Entry 6LER (X-ray diffraction, 3.00 A resolution); this record covers chains E and I of the 10 polymer chains in the assembly.

== Chain E ==
Protein: Histone H3.1
Organism: Homo sapiens
UniProt: P68431 (H31_HUMAN); residues 0-135 here correspond to UniProt positions 1-136 (UniProt number = residue number + 1)
Amino-acid sequence (136 residues; each row starts with the number of its first residue; numbering starts at 0):
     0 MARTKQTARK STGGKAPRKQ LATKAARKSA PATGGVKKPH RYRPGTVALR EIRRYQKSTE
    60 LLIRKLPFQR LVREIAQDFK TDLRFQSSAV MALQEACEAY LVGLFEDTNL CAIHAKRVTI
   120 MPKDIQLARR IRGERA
Unresolved in the structure: 0-37

== Chain I ==
Molecule: 169-nt DNA strand
Organism: other sequences
Sequence (169 nucleotides; numbered -82 to 86; the number before each row is that of its first residue; numbers below 1 keep their minus sign (DC-82 is residue -82)):
   -82 CCAAAAAAAA AACAGCATCC CGGTGCCGAG GCCGCTCAAT TGGTCGTAGA CAGCTCTAGC
   -22 ACCGCTTAAA CGCACGTACG CGCTGTCTAC CGCGTTTTAA CCGCCACTAG AAGCGCTTAC
    38 TAGTCTCCAG GCACGTGTGA GACCGGCACA TGCAAAAAAA AAACGAGCT
Bound ions: K+: DA28 (shared with 1 residue of chain J); Ca2+ near DG63 (its only coordinating residue here)

== How chain E and chain I interact ==
Contacting residue pairs (28; chain E residue first):
  His39(E) with DC-67(I), sugar contact
  Arg40(E) with DG9(I), hydrogen bond to the base; DC10(I), hydrogen bond to the sugar
  Tyr41(E) with DC-67(I), sugar contact; DA-66(I), sugar contact; DG9(I), sugar contact; DC10(I), hydrogen bond to the phosphate
  Arg42(E) with DG9(I), sugar contact
  Pro43(E) with DC8(I), phosphate contact; DG9(I), sugar contact
  Gly44(E) with DC8(I), hydrogen bond to the phosphate; DG9(I), hydrogen bond to the phosphate
  Thr45(E) with DG9(I), hydrogen bond to the phosphate
  Val46(E) with DG9(I), hydrogen bond to the phosphate; DC10(I), phosphate contact
  Ala47(E) with DG9(I), hydrogen bond to the phosphate
  Arg49(E) with DA-66(I), hydrogen bond to the phosphate; DT-65(I), salt bridge to the phosphate
  Lys56(E) with DC-64(I), salt bridge to the phosphate
  Arg63(E) with DA17(I), hydrogen bond to the sugar; DC18(I), sugar contact
  Lys64(E) with DC18(I), hydrogen bond to the phosphate
  Leu65(E) with DA17(I), phosphate contact; DC18(I), hydrogen bond to the phosphate
  Pro66(E) with DA17(I), phosphate contact
  Arg69(E) with DA17(I), salt bridge to the phosphate
  Arg83(E) with DA26(I), hydrogen bond to the phosphate; DG27(I), salt bridge to the phosphate
Other interface residues (no listed pair), chain E (21 interface residues in all): Glu50, Asp81, Lys115, Thr118
Other interface residues (no listed pair), chain I (13 interface residues in all): DC-2, DC7

== Summary ==
The interface between chain E and chain I involves 21 residues on one side and 13 on the other; the contacts
include 13 hydrogen bonds and 4 salt bridges. Polar pairs include Arg40(E)-DG9(I), Arg40(E)-DC10(I) and
Arg63(E)-DA17(I).
Chain E is Histone H3.1 (Homo sapiens) and chain I is a 169-nt DNA strand (other sequences); the structure,
169 bp nucleosome harboring non-identical cohesive DNA termini, was determined by X-ray diffraction together
with 7COW, 6L9Z, 6LA2 and 6LAB from the same study.
